4R87 - chains A and B of the 4 polymer chains in the assembly; structure by X-ray diffraction, 2.61 A resolution.

Chain A (and B):
Protein: Spermidine n1-acetyltransferase
Organism: Vibrio cholerae O1
Notes: chain B of this document is another copy of the same molecule, construct and numbering; everything in this record applies to it too
UniProtKB: Q9KL03 (Q9KL03_VIBCH); residue numbers follow UniProt; this construct covers 1-173
Amino-acid sequence (176 residues; each row starts with the number of its first residue; numbers below 1 keep their minus sign (Ser-2 is residue -2)):
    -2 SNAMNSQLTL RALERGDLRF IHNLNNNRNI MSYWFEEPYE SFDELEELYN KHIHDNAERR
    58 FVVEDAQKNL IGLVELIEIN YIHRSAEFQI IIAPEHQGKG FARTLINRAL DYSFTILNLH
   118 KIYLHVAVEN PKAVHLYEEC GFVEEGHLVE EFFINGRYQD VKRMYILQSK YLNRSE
Disordered / not traced: -2 to 1, 172-173 (chain B: -2 to 1, 171-173)
Sequence notes: expression tag (-2 to 0)
Small-molecule neighbours: coenzyme A (COA): Ile27, Tyr30, Trp31, Gln86, Ile87, Ile88, Ile89, His93, Gln94, Gly95, Lys96, Gly97, Phe98, Ala99, Arg100, His122, Val123, Asn127, Lys129, Ala130, His132, Leu133, Tyr134
Curated features (UniProtKB/Swiss-Prot):
  - active site: Tyr134 (Proton donor)
  - binding site (spermine): Met28, Glu33, Glu41, His49 to Asp52, Glu84 to Gln86
  - binding site (Mg(2+)): Glu33, Glu75
  - binding site (spermidine): Glu33, Glu41
  - binding site (acetyl-CoA): Ile87 to Ile89, Gln94 to Arg100, Asn127 to Glu136
  - site: Glu84 (Could be important for selectivity toward long polyamines)
What the authors report for this chain:
  - binding site for coenzyme A: Trp31, Gln86, Ile87, Leu121, His122, Val123 (proposed by the authors, not directly observed)
  - specificity-determining residues: Glu33, Glu75, Glu84 (proposed by the authors, not directly observed)
  - catalytic residues: Tyr134 (citing earlier work)

Chain A / chain B interface:
Contacting residue pairs (40; chain A residue first):
  Phe32(A) with His80(B), hydrogen bond (backbone-side chain)
  Ile79(A) with Glu34(B); Phe150(B)
  His80(A) with Phe32(B), hydrogen bond (side chain-backbone); Glu148(B); Phe149(B); Phe150(B), hydrogen bond (side chain-backbone); Tyr155(B)
  Arg81(A) with Tyr155(B)
  His117(A) with Glu147(B), salt bridge; Tyr155(B)
  Lys118(A) with Val146(B), hydrogen bond (side chain-backbone); Glu148(B), salt bridge
  Glu142(A) with Gly143(B); His144(B), hydrogen bond (backbone-backbone); Leu145(B); Val146(B), hydrogen bond (side chain-backbone)
  Gly143(A) with Glu142(B); Gly143(B)
  His144(A) with Glu142(B), hydrogen bond (backbone-backbone)
  Leu145(A) with Glu142(B); Arg160(B)
  Val146(A) with Lys118(B), hydrogen bond (backbone-side chain); Glu142(B); Tyr162(B)
  Glu147(A) with His117(B), salt bridge; Leu164(B)
  Glu148(A) with His80(B); Lys118(B), salt bridge; Tyr120(B); Arg160(B), salt bridge
  Phe149(A) with His80(B)
  Phe150(A) with Ile79(B); His80(B), hydrogen bond (backbone-side chain)
  Tyr155(A) with His80(B); Arg81(B), hydrogen bond; His117(B)
  Arg160(A) with Leu145(B); Glu148(B), salt bridge
  Tyr162(A) with Val146(B)
Interface residues without a listed pair, chain A (22 interface residues in all): Glu34, Ser82, Tyr120, Leu164
Interface residues without a listed pair, chain B (22 interface residues in all): Ser82

In short:
The chain A/chain B interface involves 22 residues from each chain, with 10 hydrogen bonds and 6 salt bridges.
Polar contacts include His117(A)-Glu147(B), Lys118(A)-Glu148(B) and Glu148(A)-Arg160(B). Ligands of chain A:
coenzyme A. From the paper: the catalytic residue Tyr134(A); a binding site for coenzyme A at Trp31(A),
Gln86(A) and Ile87(A) among others.
Both chains are Spermidine n1-acetyltransferase (Vibrio cholerae O1). Entry 4R87 (Crystal structure of
spermidine N-acetyltransferase from Vibrio cholerae in complex with CoA and spermine) was determined by X-ray
diffraction together with 4R57, 4NCZ, 4MI4, 4MHD and 4JJX from the same study.
